PDB entry 5WAE | X-ray diffraction, 1.80 A resolution | chain A

Chain A:
Molecule: Beta-lactamase
From: Acinetobacter baumannii
Notes: EC 3.5.2.6
Reference sequence: Q6DRA1 (Q6DRA1_ACIBA); residues 0-359 here correspond to UniProt positions 24-383 (UniProt number = residue number + 24)
Amino-acid sequence (361 residues; numbered -1 to 359; the number before each row is that of its first residue; numbers below 1 keep their minus sign (Met-1 is residue -1)):
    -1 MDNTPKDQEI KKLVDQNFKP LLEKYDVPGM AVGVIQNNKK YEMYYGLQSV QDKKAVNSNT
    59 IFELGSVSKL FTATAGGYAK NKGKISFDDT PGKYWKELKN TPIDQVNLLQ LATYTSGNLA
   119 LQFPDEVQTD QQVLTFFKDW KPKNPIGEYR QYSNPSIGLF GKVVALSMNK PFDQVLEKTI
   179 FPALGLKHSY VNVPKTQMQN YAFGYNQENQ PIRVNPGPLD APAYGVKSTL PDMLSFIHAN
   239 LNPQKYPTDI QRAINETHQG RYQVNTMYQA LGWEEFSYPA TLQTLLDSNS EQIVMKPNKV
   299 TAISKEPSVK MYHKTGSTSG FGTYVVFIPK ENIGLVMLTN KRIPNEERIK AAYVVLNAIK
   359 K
Disordered / not traced: -1 to 3, 359
Construct notes: expression tag (-1)
Covalent attachments: compound A1J linked to Ser64
Ligand contacts: A1J (3-(5,7,7-trihydroxy-2,2,7-trioxo-6-oxa-2lambda~6~-thia-3-aza-7lambda~5~-phospha-5-boraheptan-1-yl)benzoic acid): Gly63, Lys67, Gln120, Tyr150, Asn152, Val212, Asn213, Tyr222, Asn287, Val292, Lys312, Thr313, Gly314, Ser315, Thr316, Ser317
What the authors report for this chain:
  - binding site for A1J: Ser64, Gln120, Tyr150, Asn152, Asn213, Tyr222, Thr313, Ser315, Ser317
  - mutagenesis - N213A, R340A: unchanged stability

Summary:
Compound A1J is covalently linked to Ser64. The paper reports a binding site for A1J at Ser64, Gln120 and
Tyr150 among others; N213A and R340A leave stability unchanged.
Chain A is Beta-lactamase (Acinetobacter baumannii); the structure, ADC-7 in complex with boronic acid
transition state inhibitor CR167, was determined by X-ray diffraction, deposited together with 5WAC, 5WAD,
5WAF and 5WAG.
